3TN2 - chain A; structure by X-ray diffraction, 1.60 A resolution.

# Chain A
Name: C-C motif chemokine 4
Source organism: Homo sapiens
Notes: fragment: MIP-1-beta(3-69)
Reference sequence: P13236 (CCL4_HUMAN); residues 1-68 here correspond to UniProt positions 24-91 (UniProt number = residue number + 23)
Sequence (68 residues; row label = number of the first residue in the row):
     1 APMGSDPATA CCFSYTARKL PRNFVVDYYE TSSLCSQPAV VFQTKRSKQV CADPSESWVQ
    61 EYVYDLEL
Cystine bridges: Cys11-Cys35, Cys12-Cys51
Construct notes: engineered mutation Ala8 (Pro31 in P13236)
Bound ions: Zn2+ site 1 near Asp27 (its only coordinating residue here); Zn2+ site 2 near Glu61 (its only coordinating residue here)
From the paper describing this entry:
  - conformationally variable residues (loop rearrangement): Asp6 to Thr9
  - contacts within the chain: Met3-Cys11 (backbone contact), Asp6-Ala10 (backbone contact)

# Summary
The paper reports conformational variability at Asp6; contacts within the chain involving Met3, Cys11 and Asp6
among others.
Chain A is C-C motif chemokine 4 (Homo sapiens); the structure, structure analysis of MIP1-beta P8A, was
determined by X-ray diffraction, deposited together with 4RAL, 4RA8 and 4MHE.
